8PO9 - chains A and E of the 6 polymer chains in the assembly; structure by X-ray diffraction, 2.20 A resolution.

[Chain A (and E)]
Protein: Arylphorin
From: Galleria mellonella
Notes: chain E of this document is another copy of the same molecule, construct and numbering; everything in this record applies to it too
Reference sequence: Q24995 (ARY_GALME); residue numbers follow UniProt; this construct covers 1-702
Amino-acid sequence (702 residues; row label = number of the first residue in the row):
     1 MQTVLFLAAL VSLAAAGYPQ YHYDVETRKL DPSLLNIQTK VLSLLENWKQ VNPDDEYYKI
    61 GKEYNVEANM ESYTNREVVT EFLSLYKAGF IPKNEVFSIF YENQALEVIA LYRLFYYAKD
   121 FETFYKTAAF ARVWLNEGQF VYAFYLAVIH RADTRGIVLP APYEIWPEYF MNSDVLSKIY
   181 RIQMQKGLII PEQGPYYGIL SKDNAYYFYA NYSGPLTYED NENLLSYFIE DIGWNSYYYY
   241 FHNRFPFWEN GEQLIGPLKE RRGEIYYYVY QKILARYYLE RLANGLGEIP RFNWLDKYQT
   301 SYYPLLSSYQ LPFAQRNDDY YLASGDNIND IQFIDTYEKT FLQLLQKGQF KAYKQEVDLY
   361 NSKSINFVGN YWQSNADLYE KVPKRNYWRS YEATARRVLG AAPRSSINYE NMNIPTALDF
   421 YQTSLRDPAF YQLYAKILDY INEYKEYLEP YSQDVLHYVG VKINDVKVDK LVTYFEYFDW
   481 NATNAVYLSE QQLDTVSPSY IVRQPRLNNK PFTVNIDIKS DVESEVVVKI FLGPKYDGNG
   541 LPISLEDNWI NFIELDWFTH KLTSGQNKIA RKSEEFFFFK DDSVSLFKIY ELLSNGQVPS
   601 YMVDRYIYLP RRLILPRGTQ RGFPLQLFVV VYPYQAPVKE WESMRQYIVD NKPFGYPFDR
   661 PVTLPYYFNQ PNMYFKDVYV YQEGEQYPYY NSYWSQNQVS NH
Not modelled in the structure: 1-16, 696-702 (chain E: 1-17, 689-702)
Covalent attachments: glycan linked to Asn211, Asn481
Bound ions: Cu ion: Glu219, Gln299, Asp318; Mg2+: Ser406, Tyr409, Met412, Asn413
What the authors report for this chain:
  - Cu ion coordination: Glu219, Gln299, Asp318
  - Cu ion coordination through a water molecule: Asp220, Asp319

[Interface between chain A and chain E]
Residue-residue contacts (46):
  Pro215(A) with Asn539(E); Leu541(E), hydrophobic
  Asn221(A) with Gly538(E), hydrogen bond (side chain-backbone); Asn539(E), hydrogen bond
  Asn223(A) with Asn539(E), hydrogen bond (side chain-backbone)
  Leu224(A) with Gly538(E); Asn539(E); Gly540(E)
  Gly285(A) with Gly285(E)
  Gln299(A) with Gln299(E), hydrogen bond
  Tyr536(A) with Gln686(E)
  Gly538(A) with Asn221(E), hydrogen bond (backbone-side chain); Leu224(E)
  Asn539(A) with Pro215(E); Asn221(E), hydrogen bond; Asn223(E), hydrogen bond (backbone-side chain); Leu224(E)
  Gly540(A) with Leu224(E); Tyr687(E)
  Leu541(A) with Pro215(E), hydrophobic
  Gly618(A) with Arg621(E)
  Thr619(A) with Arg621(E), hydrogen bond (backbone-side chain)
  Gln620(A) with Thr619(E), hydrogen bond; Gln620(E), hydrogen bond (backbone-backbone); Arg621(E), hydrogen bond (backbone-backbone); Gly622(E), hydrogen bond (side chain-backbone); Phe623(E), hydrogen bond (side chain-backbone); Pro624(E)
  Arg621(A) with Ala283(E), hydrogen bond (side chain-backbone); Asn284(E), hydrogen bond; Arg617(E); Thr619(E); Gln620(E); Gln686(E); Tyr687(E)
  Gly622(A) with Arg621(E)
  Val680(A) with Arg621(E), hydrogen bond (backbone-side chain)
  Tyr681(A) with Arg621(E)
  Gln682(A) with Arg621(E)
  Tyr687(A) with Tyr536(E), hydrophobic; Gly540(E)
  Tyr689(A) with Tyr536(E); Gly540(E), hydrogen bond (side chain-backbone); Leu541(E); Pro542(E)
  Tyr690(A) with Tyr536(E), hydrogen bond
Other interface residues (no listed pair), chain A (25 interface residues in all): Gly287, Phe623, Pro624
Other interface residues (no listed pair), chain E (25 interface residues in all): Gly287, Glu288

[In short]
The chain A/chain E interface involves 25 residues from each chain; the contacts include 18 hydrogen bonds.
Polar pairs include Asn221(A)-Gly538(E), Asn221(A)-Asn539(E) and Asn223(A)-Asn539(E). Glu219(A), Gln299(A) and
Asp318(A) form the Cu ion site. The paper reports Cu ion coordination by Glu219(A), Gln299(A) and Asp318(A);
water-mediated Cu ion coordination by Asp220(A) and Asp319(A).
Both chains are Arylphorin (Galleria mellonella). Entry 8PO9 (Polyethylene oxidation hexamerin PEase Cibeles
(XP_026756460) from Galleria mellonella) was determined by X-ray diffraction, deposited together with 8CA9,
8CAD and 8CAN.
